PDB entry 8YAG | electron microscopy, 2.33 A resolution | chains A and G of the 8 polymer chains in the assembly

== Chain A (and G) ==
Protein: Imidazolonepropionase
From: Pseudoxanthomonas wuyuanensis
Notes: chain G of this document is another copy of the same molecule, construct and numbering; everything in this record applies to it too
UniProtKB: A0A286D6Z1 (A0A286D6Z1_9GAMM); residues 21-428 here = UniProt positions 21-428
Amino-acid sequence (408 residues; row label = number of the first residue in the row):
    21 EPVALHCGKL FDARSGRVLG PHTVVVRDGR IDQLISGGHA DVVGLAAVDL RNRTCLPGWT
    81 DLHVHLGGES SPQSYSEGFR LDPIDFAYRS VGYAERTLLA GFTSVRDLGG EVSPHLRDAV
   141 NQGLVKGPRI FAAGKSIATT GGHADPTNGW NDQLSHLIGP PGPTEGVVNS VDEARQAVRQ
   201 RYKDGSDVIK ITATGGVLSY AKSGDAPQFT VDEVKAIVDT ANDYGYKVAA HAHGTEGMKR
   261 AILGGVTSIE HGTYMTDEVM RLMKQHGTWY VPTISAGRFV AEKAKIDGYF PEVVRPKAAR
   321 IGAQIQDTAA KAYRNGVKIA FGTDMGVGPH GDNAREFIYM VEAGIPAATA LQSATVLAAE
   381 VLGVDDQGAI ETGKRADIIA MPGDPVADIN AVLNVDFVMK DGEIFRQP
Unresolved in the structure: 21, 58-64, 428
Cystine bridges: C27-C75
Modified positions: K210 (lysine nz-carboxylic acid; KCX)
Ion coordination: Zn2+ site 1: H83, H85, D344; Zn2+ site 2: K210, H271

== How chain A and chain G interact ==
Residue-residue contacts (32; chain A residue first):
  Y95(A) with R100(G), hydrogen bond (backbone-side chain)
  G98(A) with N171(G), hydrogen bond (backbone-side chain)
  F99(A) with F99(G), hydrophobic; R100(G); W170(G); N171(G), hydrogen bond (backbone-backbone); L174(G), hydrophobic
  R100(A) with Y95(G), hydrogen bond (side chain-backbone); F99(G); N168(G); G169(G); N171(G); Y220(G)
  L101(A) with N171(G), hydrogen bond (backbone-side chain)
  D102(A) with N171(G); D172(G), hydrogen bond (side chain-backbone)
  N168(A) with R100(G)
  G169(A) with R100(G)
  W170(A) with F99(G)
  N171(A) with G98(G), hydrogen bond (side chain-backbone); F99(G), hydrogen bond (backbone-backbone); R100(G); L101(G), hydrogen bond (side chain-backbone); D102(G)
  D172(A) with D102(G), hydrogen bond (backbone-side chain)
  Q173(A) with I178(G)
  L174(A) with F99(G), hydrophobic
  L177(A) with L177(G); I178(G), hydrophobic
  I178(A) with Q173(G); L177(G), hydrophobic
  Y220(A) with R100(G)
Other interface residues (no listed pair), chain A (17 interface residues in all): S96
Other interface residues (no listed pair), chain G (17 interface residues in all): S96

== In short ==
Chain A and chain G each contribute 17 residues to their interface; the contacts include 10 hydrogen bonds.
Polar pairs include Y95(A)-R100(G), G98(A)-N171(G) and L101(A)-N171(G). The Zn2+ site 1 is built by H83(A),
H85(A) and D344(A). K210(A) and H271(A) coordinate Zn2+ site 2.
Both chains are Imidazolonepropionase (Pseudoxanthomonas wuyuanensis). Entry 8YAG (Cryo-electron microscopic
structure of an amide hydrolase from Pseudoxanthomonas wuyuanensis) was determined by electron microscopy.
